Entry 6T41 (X-ray diffraction, 2.45 A resolution); this record covers chains A and B.

== Chain A ==
Molecule: Cyclin-dependent kinase 8
From: Homo sapiens
Notes: EC 2.7.11.22, 2.7.11.23
Reference sequence: P49336 (CDK8_HUMAN); residues 1-404 here = UniProt positions 1-404
Chain sequence (407 residues; row label = number of the first residue in the row; numbers below 1 keep their minus sign (Asp-2 is residue -2)):
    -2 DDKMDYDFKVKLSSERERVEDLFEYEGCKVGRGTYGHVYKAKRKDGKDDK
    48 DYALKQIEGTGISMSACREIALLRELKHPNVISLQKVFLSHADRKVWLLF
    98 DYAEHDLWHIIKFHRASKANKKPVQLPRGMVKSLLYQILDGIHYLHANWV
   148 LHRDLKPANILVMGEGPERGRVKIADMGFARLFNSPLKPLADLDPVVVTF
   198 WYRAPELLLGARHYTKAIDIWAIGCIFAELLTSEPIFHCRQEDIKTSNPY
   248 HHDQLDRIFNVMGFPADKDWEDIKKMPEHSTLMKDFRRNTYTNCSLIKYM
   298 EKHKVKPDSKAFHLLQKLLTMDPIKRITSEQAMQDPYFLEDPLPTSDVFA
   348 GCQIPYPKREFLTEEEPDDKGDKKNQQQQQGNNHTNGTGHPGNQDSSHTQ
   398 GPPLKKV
Disordered / not traced: 118-119, 187-195, 240-244, 360-404
Sequence notes: expression tag (-2 to 0)
Reported in the primary citation:
  - mutagenesis - R65Q, R150Q, R178Q: abolished catalytic activity on MED12
  - mutagenesis - R65Q, R150Q, R178Q: unchanged binding to MED12 (1-100)

== Chain B ==
Molecule: Cyclin-C
From: Homo sapiens
Reference sequence: P24863 (CCNC_HUMAN); residues 1-283 here = UniProt positions 1-283
Chain sequence (286 residues; each row starts with the number of its first residue; numbers below 1 keep their minus sign (Asp-2 is residue -2)):
    -2 DKAMAGNFWQSSHYLQWILDKQDLLKERQKDLKFLSEEEYWKLQIFFTNV
    48 IQALGEHLKLRQQVIATATVYFKRFYARYSLKSIDPVLMAPTCVFLASKV
    98 EEFGVVSNTRLIAAATSVLKTRFSYAFPKEFPYRMNHILECEFYLLELMD
   148 CCLIVYHPYRPLLQYVQDMGQEDMLLPLAWRIVNDTYRTDLCLLYPPFMI
   198 ALACLHVACVVQQKDARQWFAELSVDMEKILEIIRVILKLYEQWKNFDER
   248 KEMATILSKMPKPKPPPNSEGEQGPNGSQNSSYSQS
Disordered / not traced: 265-283
Sequence notes: expression tag (-2 to 0)
Swiss-Prot annotation at these positions:
  - modified residue: Ser275 (Phosphoserine)
Reported in the primary citation:
  - mutagenesis - E98Q, E99Q, N181A, D182A: unchanged catalytic activity on MED12
  - mutagenesis - N181A, D182A: decreased stability in response to MED12

== Chain A / chain B interface ==
Residue-residue contacts (81; chain A residue first):
  Asp-2(A) - His134(B)  salt bridge
  Asp-2(A) - Glu137(B)  hydrogen bond (backbone-side chain)
  Asp-1(A) - Pro263(B)
  Lys0(A) - Asp82(B)  salt bridge
  Lys0(A) - Tyr130(B)
  Lys0(A) - Pro260(B)
  Met1(A) - Ser80(B)
  Met1(A) - Ile81(B)  hydrophobic
  Met1(A) - Glu137(B)
  Met1(A) - Tyr141(B)  hydrophobic
  Met1(A) - Lys261(B)
  Asp2(A) - Lys79(B)
  Asp2(A) - Ser80(B)  hydrogen bond (backbone-backbone)
  Asp2(A) - Pro260(B)
  Asp2(A) - Lys261(B)  hydrogen bond (side chain-backbone)
  Tyr3(A) - Lys261(B)  hydrogen bond (backbone-backbone)
  Tyr3(A) - Pro262(B)
  Tyr3(A) - Pro263(B)  hydrophobic
  Tyr3(A) - Pro264(B)
  Asp4(A) - Lys261(B)  salt bridge
  Phe5(A) - Phe72(B)  hydrophobic
  Phe5(A) - Tyr76(B)  hydrophobic
  Phe5(A) - Ser80(B)
  Phe5(A) - Ile81(B)  hydrophobic
  Phe5(A) - Tyr141(B)  hydrophobic
  Lys6(A) - Glu137(B)  salt bridge
  Lys6(A) - Tyr141(B)  hydrogen bond
  Leu9(A) - Tyr76(B)
  Leu9(A) - Tyr141(B)  hydrophobic
  Arg13(A) - Glu144(B)  salt bridge
  Ile59(A) - Lys96(B)  hydrogen bond (backbone-side chain)
  Ile59(A) - Glu139(B)
  Ile59(A) - Phe140(B)  hydrophobic
  Ile59(A) - Leu143(B)  hydrophobic
  Met61(A) - Lys96(B)
  Met61(A) - Glu98(B)
  Met61(A) - Glu99(B)
  Cys64(A) - Lys96(B)
  Cys64(A) - Val97(B)  hydrophobic
  Cys64(A) - Leu150(B)
  Arg65(A) - Asp-2(B)  salt bridge
  Arg65(A) - Lys96(B)
  Arg65(A) - Val97(B)  hydrogen bond (side chain-backbone)
  Arg65(A) - Glu99(B)  salt bridge
  Ile67(A) - Cys148(B)  hydrophobic
  Ala68(A) - Leu150(B)  hydrophobic
  Ala68(A) - Ile151(B)
  Leu69(A) - Ala0(B)  hydrophobic
  Leu69(A) - Met1(B)  hydrophobic
  Arg71(A) - Ser9(B)
  Arg71(A) - Gln13(B)  hydrogen bond
  Arg71(A) - Asp147(B)  salt bridge
  Arg71(A) - Cys148(B)
  Arg71(A) - Cys149(B)  hydrogen bond
  Glu72(A) - Ser8(B)
  Glu72(A) - Ser9(B)  hydrogen bond
  Glu72(A) - Ile151(B)
  Leu73(A) - Met1(B)  hydrophobic
  Val84(A) - Cys148(B)  hydrophobic
  Leu86(A) - Phe140(B)  hydrophobic
  Leu86(A) - Leu143(B)  hydrophobic
  Leu86(A) - Glu144(B)
  Ser87(A) - Phe140(B)
  His88(A) - Phe140(B)
  Arg91(A) - Leu136(B)  hydrogen bond (side chain-backbone)
  Arg91(A) - Phe140(B)
  Asn145(A) - Lys-1(B)
  Asn145(A) - Ala0(B)
  Asn145(A) - Met1(B)  hydrogen bond (backbone-backbone)
  Asn145(A) - Asn4(B)
  Trp146(A) - Lys-1(B)
  Arg150(A) - Glu99(B)  salt bridge
  Phe176(A) - Glu99(B)
  Ala177(A) - Glu99(B)
  Arg178(A) - Glu99(B)  hydrogen bond (backbone-side chain)
  Leu179(A) - Glu99(B)
  Leu179(A) - Val102(B)  hydrophobic
  Phe180(A) - Glu99(B)  hydrogen bond (backbone-backbone)
  Phe180(A) - Phe100(B)
  Phe180(A) - Gly101(B)
  Asn181(A) - Phe100(B)
Other interface residues (no listed pair), chain A (39 interface residues in all): Gly58, Val93, Tyr141, Val147
Other interface residues (no listed pair), chain B (43 interface residues in all): His10, Leu93, Lys259

== In short ==
The interface between chain A and chain B involves 39 residues on one side and 43 on the other; the contacts
include 14 hydrogen bonds and 9 salt bridges. Polar contacts include Asp-2(A)-His134(B), Lys0(A)-Asp82(B) and
Asp4(A)-Lys261(B). The paper reports that R65Q, R150Q and R178Q of chain A abolish catalytic activity on
MED12; N181A and D182A of chain B reduce stability in response to MED12; 7 substitutions were tested in all.
Here chain A is Cyclin-dependent kinase 8 and chain B is Cyclin-C, both from Homo sapiens. Entry 6T41
(CDK8/Cyclin C in complex with N-(4-chlorobenzyl)isoquinolin-4-amine) was determined by X-ray diffraction.
